Entry 8GW5 (X-ray diffraction, 1.80 A resolution); this record covers chains A and B.

Chain A (and B):
Protein: Single-stranded DNA-binding protein
Source organism: Staphylococcus aureus subsp. aureus ED98
Notes: chain B of this document is another copy of the same molecule, construct and numbering; everything in this record applies to it too
Reference sequence: A0A0D1JHQ1 (A0A0D1JHQ1_STAAU); numbering as in UniProt (aligned over 1-106)
Chain sequence (112 residues; each row starts with the number of its first residue):
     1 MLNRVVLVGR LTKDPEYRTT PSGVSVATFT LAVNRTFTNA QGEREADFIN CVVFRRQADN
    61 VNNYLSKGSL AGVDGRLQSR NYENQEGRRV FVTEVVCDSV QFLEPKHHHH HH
Not modelled in the structure: 38-44, 107-112 (chain B: 40-42, 105-112)
Sequence notes: expression tag (107-112)
What the authors report for this chain:
  - binding site for glycerol: Met1, Leu2, Asn3, Arg4, Thr36, Phe37, Phe48, Asn50, Arg76, Ser79, Arg80, Phe91, Val92, Thr93, Asp98

How chain A and chain B interact:
Contacting residue pairs - 54 pairs, chain A then chain B:
  Met1(A) - Val8(B)
  Met1(A) - Val33(B)  hydrophobic
  Met1(A) - Asn34(B)  hydrogen bond (side chain-backbone)
  Met1(A) - Leu70(B)  hydrophobic
  Leu2(A) - Leu7(B)
  Leu2(A) - Val8(B)  hydrogen bond (backbone-backbone)
  Leu2(A) - Val33(B)
  Asn3(A) - Val6(B)
  Asn3(A) - Leu7(B)
  Asn3(A) - Val33(B)
  Arg4(A) - Arg4(B)
  Arg4(A) - Val5(B)
  Arg4(A) - Val6(B)  hydrogen bond (backbone-backbone)
  Val5(A) - Arg4(B)
  Val5(A) - Val5(B)  hydrophobic
  Val6(A) - Leu2(B)
  Val6(A) - Asn3(B)
  Val6(A) - Arg4(B)  hydrogen bond (backbone-backbone)
  Leu7(A) - Leu2(B)
  Leu7(A) - Asn3(B)
  Val8(A) - Met1(B)
  Val8(A) - Leu2(B)  hydrogen bond (backbone-backbone)
  Gly9(A) - Met1(B)
  Arg10(A) - Met1(B)
  Ala32(A) - Met1(B)
  Val33(A) - Leu2(B)
  Val33(A) - Asn3(B)
  Asn34(A) - Met1(B)  hydrogen bond (backbone-side chain)
  Arg35(A) - Arg76(B)
  Arg35(A) - Gln78(B)
  Phe37(A) - Arg76(B)
  Phe37(A) - Gln78(B)
  Asp47(A) - Arg76(B)  salt bridge
  Asp47(A) - Leu77(B)
  Asp47(A) - Gln78(B)
  Asp47(A) - Ser79(B)  hydrogen bond (side chain-backbone)
  Phe48(A) - Ser79(B)  hydrogen bond (backbone-side chain)
  Ile49(A) - Leu77(B)  hydrophobic
  Arg76(A) - Arg35(B)
  Arg76(A) - Phe37(B)
  Arg76(A) - Asp47(B)  salt bridge
  Leu77(A) - Val5(B)  hydrophobic
  Leu77(A) - Asp47(B)
  Leu77(A) - Ile49(B)  hydrophobic
  Leu77(A) - Leu77(B)  hydrophobic
  Leu77(A) - Val95(B)  hydrophobic
  Gln78(A) - Arg35(B)
  Gln78(A) - Phe37(B)
  Gln78(A) - Asp47(B)
  Ser79(A) - Asp47(B)  hydrogen bond (backbone-side chain)
  Ser79(A) - Phe48(B)  hydrogen bond (side chain-backbone)
  Arg88(A) - Arg89(B)  hydrogen bond (side chain-backbone)
  Arg88(A) - Val90(B)
  Thr93(A) - Thr93(B)
Interface residues without a listed pair, chain A (27 interface residues in all): Thr36, Phe91, Val95
Interface residues without a listed pair, chain B (30 interface residues in all): Gly9, Arg10, Ala32, Thr36, Arg88, Phe91

Summary:
27 residues of chain A face 30 of chain B across their interface, with 11 hydrogen bonds and 2 salt bridges.
Polar contacts include Asp47(A)-Arg76(B), Met1(A)-Asn34(B) and Asp47(A)-Ser79(B). The paper reports a binding
site for glycerol at Met1(A), Leu2(A) and Asn3(A) among others.
Chain A and chain B are both Single-stranded DNA-binding protein (Staphylococcus aureus subsp. aureus ED98);
the structure, Crystal structure of SaSsbA complexed with glycerol, was determined by X-ray diffraction,
deposited together with 7YM1.
